PDB entry 4BBS | X-ray diffraction, 3.60 A resolution | chains B and C of the 16 polymer chains in the assembly

Chain B:
Name: DNA-directed RNA polymerase II subunit RPB2
From: Saccharomyces cerevisiae
Notes: EC 2.7.7.6
UniProt: P08518 (RPB2_YEAST); residues 1-1224 here = UniProt positions 1-1224
Chain sequence (1224 residues; row label = number of the first residue in the row):
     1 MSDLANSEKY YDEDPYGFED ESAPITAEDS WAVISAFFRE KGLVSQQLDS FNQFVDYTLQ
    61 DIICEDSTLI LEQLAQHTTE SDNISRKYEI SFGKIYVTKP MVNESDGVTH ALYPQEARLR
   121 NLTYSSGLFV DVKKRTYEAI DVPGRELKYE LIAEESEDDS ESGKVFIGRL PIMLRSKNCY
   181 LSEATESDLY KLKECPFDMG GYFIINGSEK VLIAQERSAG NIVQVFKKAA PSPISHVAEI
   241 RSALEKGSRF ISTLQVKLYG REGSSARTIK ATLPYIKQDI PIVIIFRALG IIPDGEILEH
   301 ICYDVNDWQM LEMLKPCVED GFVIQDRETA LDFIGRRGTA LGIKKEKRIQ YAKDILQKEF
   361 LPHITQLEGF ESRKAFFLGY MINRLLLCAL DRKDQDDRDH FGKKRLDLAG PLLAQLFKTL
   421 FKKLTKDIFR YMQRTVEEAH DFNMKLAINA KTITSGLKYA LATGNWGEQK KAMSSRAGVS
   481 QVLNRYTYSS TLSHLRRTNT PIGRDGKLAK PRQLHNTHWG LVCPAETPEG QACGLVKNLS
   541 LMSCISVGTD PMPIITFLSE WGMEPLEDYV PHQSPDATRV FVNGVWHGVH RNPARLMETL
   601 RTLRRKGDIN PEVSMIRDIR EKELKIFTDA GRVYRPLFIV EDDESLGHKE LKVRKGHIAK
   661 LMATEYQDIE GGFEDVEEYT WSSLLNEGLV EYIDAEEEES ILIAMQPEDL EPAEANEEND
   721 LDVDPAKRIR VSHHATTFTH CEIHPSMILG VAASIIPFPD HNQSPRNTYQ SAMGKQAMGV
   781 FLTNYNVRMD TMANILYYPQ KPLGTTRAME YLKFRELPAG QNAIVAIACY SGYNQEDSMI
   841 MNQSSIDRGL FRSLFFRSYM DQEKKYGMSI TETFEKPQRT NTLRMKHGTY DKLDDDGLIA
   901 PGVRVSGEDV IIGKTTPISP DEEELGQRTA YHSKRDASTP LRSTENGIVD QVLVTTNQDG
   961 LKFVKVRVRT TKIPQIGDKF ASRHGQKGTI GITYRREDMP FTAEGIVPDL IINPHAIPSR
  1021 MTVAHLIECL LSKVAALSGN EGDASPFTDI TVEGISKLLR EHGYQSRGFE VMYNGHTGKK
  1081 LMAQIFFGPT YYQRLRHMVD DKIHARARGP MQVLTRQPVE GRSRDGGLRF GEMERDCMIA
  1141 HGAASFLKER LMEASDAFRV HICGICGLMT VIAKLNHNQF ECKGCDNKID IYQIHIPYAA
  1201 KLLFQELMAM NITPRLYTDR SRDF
Disordered / not traced: 1-19, 142-145, 152-162, 339-344, 503-508, 669-677, 716-721, 920-932
Metal / ion sites: Zn2+: Cys1163, Cys1166, Cys1182, Cys1185

Chain C:
Name: DNA-directed RNA polymerase II subunit RPB3
From: Saccharomyces cerevisiae
UniProt: P16370 (RPB3_YEAST); residue numbers follow UniProt; this construct covers 1-318
Chain sequence (318 residues; each row starts with the number of its first residue):
     1 MSEEGPQVKI REASKDNVDF ILSNVDLAMA NSLRRVMIAE IPTLAIDSVE VETNTTVLAD
    61 EFIAHRLGLI PLQSMDIEQL EYSRDCFCED HCDKCSVVLT LQAFGESEST TNVYSKDLVI
   121 VSNLMGRNIG HPIIQDKEGN GVLICKLRKG QELKLTCVAK KGIAKEHAKW GPAAAIEFEY
   181 DPWNKLKHTD YWYEQDSAKE WPQSKNCEYE DPPNEGDPFD YKAQADTFYM NVESVGSIPV
   241 DQVVVRGIDT LQKKVASILL ALTQMDQDKV NFASGDNNTA SNMLGSNEDV MMTGAEQDPY
   301 SNASQMGNTG SGGYDNAW
Disordered / not traced: 1-2, 269-318
Swiss-Prot annotation at these positions:
  - binding site (Zn(2+)): Cys86, Cys88, Cys92, Cys95
  - modified residue: Ser2 (N-acetylserine)
Metal / ion sites: Zn2+: Cys86, Cys88, Cys92, Cys95

Chain B / chain C interface:
Contacting residue pairs (81; chain B residue first):
  Tyr797(B) - Glu61(C)
  Tyr797(B) - Phe62(C)  hydrophobic
  Tyr798(B) - Phe62(C)  hydrophobic
  Tyr798(B) - His65(C)
  Tyr798(B) - Arg66(C)  hydrogen bond
  Ser844(B) - Ala168(C)
  Asp847(B) - His65(C)  hydrogen bond (backbone-side chain)
  Asp847(B) - His167(C)
  Asp847(B) - Ala168(C)  hydrogen bond (side chain-backbone)
  Arg848(B) - His65(C)
  Arg848(B) - Leu69(C)
  Arg848(B) - Ala168(C)
  Gly849(B) - His65(C)
  Arg852(B) - His65(C)
  Ile948(B) - Glu61(C)
  Arg969(B) - Ala59(C)
  Arg969(B) - Asp60(C)  salt bridge
  Arg969(B) - Glu61(C)  salt bridge
  Thr971(B) - Glu61(C)  hydrogen bond
  Arg996(B) - Arg34(C)
  Arg996(B) - Ile38(C)
  Arg996(B) - Ala173(C)  hydrogen bond (side chain-backbone)
  Arg996(B) - Ala174(C)  hydrogen bond (side chain-backbone)
  Glu997(B) - Arg34(C)  hydrogen bond (backbone-side chain)
  Glu997(B) - Arg35(C)
  Glu997(B) - Ile38(C)
  Glu997(B) - Ala39(C)
  Asp998(B) - Arg35(C)  salt bridge
  Phe1001(B) - Arg34(C)
  Phe1001(B) - Phe178(C)  hydrophobic
  Ala1003(B) - Glu177(C)
  Ala1003(B) - Phe178(C)  hydrogen bond (backbone-backbone)
  Glu1004(B) - Glu177(C)
  Gly1005(B) - Ala175(C)
  Gly1005(B) - Ile176(C)
  Gly1005(B) - Glu177(C)
  Arg1060(B) - Lys199(C)  hydrogen bond (side chain-backbone)
  Arg1060(B) - Glu200(C)
  Arg1060(B) - Pro202(C)
  Gly1063(B) - Pro202(C)
  Gln1065(B) - Trp192(C)
  Gln1065(B) - Glu200(C)
  Gln1065(B) - Trp201(C)
  Arg1067(B) - Glu194(C)  salt bridge
  Phe1069(B) - Trp192(C)  hydrophobic
  Phe1069(B) - Trp201(C)  hydrophobic
  Glu1070(B) - Trp201(C)
  Val1071(B) - Tyr191(C)  hydrophobic
  Val1071(B) - Trp201(C)  hydrophobic
  Tyr1073(B) - Phe178(C)
  Tyr1073(B) - Glu179(C)
  Tyr1073(B) - Tyr180(C)  hydrophobic
  Gly1075(B) - Asn31(C)
  Gly1075(B) - Arg34(C)  hydrogen bond (backbone-side chain)
  Gly1075(B) - Arg35(C)  hydrogen bond (backbone-side chain)
  His1076(B) - Asn31(C)  hydrogen bond (backbone-side chain)
  His1076(B) - Arg35(C)
  Thr1077(B) - Leu27(C)
  Thr1077(B) - Asn31(C)
  Gly1078(B) - Asn31(C)  hydrogen bond (backbone-side chain)
  Gly1078(B) - Phe178(C)
  Gly1078(B) - Tyr180(C)
  Lys1079(B) - Leu27(C)
  Lys1079(B) - Tyr180(C)
  Lys1079(B) - His188(C)
  Lys1080(B) - Tyr180(C)  hydrogen bond (backbone-side chain)
  Lys1080(B) - Asp181(C)  salt bridge
  Lys1080(B) - Asn184(C)
  Lys1080(B) - His188(C)
  Lys1080(B) - Thr189(C)
  Leu1081(B) - His188(C)
  Leu1081(B) - Thr189(C)
  Met1082(B) - Lys187(C)
  Met1082(B) - His188(C)
  Met1082(B) - Thr189(C)
  Met1082(B) - Asp190(C)  hydrogen bond (backbone-backbone)
  Gln1084(B) - Thr189(C)
  Gln1084(B) - Asp190(C)  hydrogen bond (side chain-backbone)
  Gln1084(B) - Tyr191(C)
  Gln1084(B) - Trp192(C)  hydrogen bond (side chain-backbone)
  Gln1084(B) - Trp201(C)
Interface residues without a listed pair, chain B (42 interface residues in all): Tyr785, Leu854, Thr970, Arg995, Met999, Tyr1064, Ser1066, Ala1083
Interface residues without a listed pair, chain C (39 interface residues in all): Val57, Ala164, Lys165

In short:
Chain B and chain C form an interface of 42 and 39 residues respectively, with 17 hydrogen bonds and 5 salt
bridges. Among the polar pairs are Arg969(B)-Asp60(C), Arg969(B)-Glu61(C) and Asp998(B)-Arg35(C). From
UniProt: 4 Zn2+-binding residues on chain C.
Chain B is DNA-directed RNA polymerase II subunit RPB2 and chain C is DNA-directed RNA polymerase II subunit
RPB3, both from Saccharomyces cerevisiae; the structure, Structure of an initially transcribing RNA polymerase
II-TFIIB complex, was determined by X-ray diffraction, deposited together with 4BBR.
